8FPG - chains B and E of the 8 polymer chains in the assembly; structure by electron microscopy, 2.32 A resolution.

Chain B:
Protein: Glutamate receptor 2
From: Rattus norvegicus
Notes: engineered mutation(s): FLAG epitope tag (DYKDDDDK) insertion
UniProt: P19491 (GRIA2_RAT), isoform P19491-2; the construct has insertions or renumbered stretches relative to UniProt, so the offset changes along the chain: -20 to 847 = UniProt 1-868; 854-868 = UniProt 869-883
Chain sequence (889 residues; numbered -20 to 868; the number before each row is that of its first residue; numbers below 1 keep their minus sign (Met-20 is residue -20)):
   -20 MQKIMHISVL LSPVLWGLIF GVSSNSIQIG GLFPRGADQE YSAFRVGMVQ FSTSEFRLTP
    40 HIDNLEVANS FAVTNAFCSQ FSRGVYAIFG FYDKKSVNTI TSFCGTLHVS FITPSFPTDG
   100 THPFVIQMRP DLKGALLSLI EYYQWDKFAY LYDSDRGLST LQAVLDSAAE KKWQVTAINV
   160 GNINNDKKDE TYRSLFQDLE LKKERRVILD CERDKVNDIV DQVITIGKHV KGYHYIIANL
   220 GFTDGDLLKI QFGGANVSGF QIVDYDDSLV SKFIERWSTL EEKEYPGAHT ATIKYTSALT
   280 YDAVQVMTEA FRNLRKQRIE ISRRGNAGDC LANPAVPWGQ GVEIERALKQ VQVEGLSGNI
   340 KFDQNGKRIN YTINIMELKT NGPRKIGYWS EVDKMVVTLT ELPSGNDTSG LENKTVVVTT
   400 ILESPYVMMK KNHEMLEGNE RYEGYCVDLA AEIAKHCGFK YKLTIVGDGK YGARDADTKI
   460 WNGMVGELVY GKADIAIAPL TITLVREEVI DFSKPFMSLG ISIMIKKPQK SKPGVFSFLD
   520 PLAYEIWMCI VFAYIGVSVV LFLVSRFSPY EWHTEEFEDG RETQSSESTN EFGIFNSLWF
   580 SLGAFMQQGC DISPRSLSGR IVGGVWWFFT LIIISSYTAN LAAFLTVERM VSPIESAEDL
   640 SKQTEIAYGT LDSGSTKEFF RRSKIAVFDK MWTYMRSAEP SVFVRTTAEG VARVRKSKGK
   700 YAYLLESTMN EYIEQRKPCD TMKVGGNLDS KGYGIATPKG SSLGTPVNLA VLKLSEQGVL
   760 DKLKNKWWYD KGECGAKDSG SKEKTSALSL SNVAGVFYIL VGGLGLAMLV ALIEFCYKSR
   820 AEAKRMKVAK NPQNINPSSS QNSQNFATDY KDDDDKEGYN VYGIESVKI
Unresolved in the structure: -20 to 507, 552-566, 630-783, 826-868
Construct notes: insertion (848-853); conflict Asp854 (Tyr869 in P19491)
Curated features (UniProtKB/Swiss-Prot):
  - region: Ala846, Thr847, Lys855 to Gly862 (Required for interaction with IQSEC1)
  - binding site (L-glutamate): Pro478, Thr480, Arg485, Ser654, Thr655, Glu705
  - site: Arg453 (Interaction with the cone snail toxin Con-ikot-ikot), Ile633 (Crucial to convey clamshell closure to channel opening), Arg660 (Interaction with the cone snail toxin Con-ikot-ikot), Lys752 (Interaction with the cone snail toxin Con-ikot-ikot)
  - modified residue: Ser662 (Phosphoserine), Ser696 (Phosphoserine), Ser839 (Phosphoserine), Ser842 (Phosphoserine), Tyr861 (Phosphotyrosine), Ser865 (Phosphoserine)
  - lipidation (S-palmitoyl cysteine): Cys589, Cys815
  - glycosylation (N-linked (GlcNAc...) asparagine): Asn235, Asn349, Asn385, Asn392

Chain E:
Protein: Voltage-dependent calcium channel gamma-2 subunit
From: Mus musculus
UniProt: O88602 (CCG2_MOUSE); residues 1-323 here = UniProt positions 1-323
Chain sequence (336 residues; numbered 1 to 336; the number before each row is that of its first residue):
     1 MGLFDRGVQM LLTTVGAFAA FSLMTIAVGT DYWLYSRGVC KTKSVSENET SEENEEVMTH
    61 SGLWRTCCLE GNFKGLCKQI DHFPEDADYE ADTAEYFLRA VRASSIFPIL SVILLFMGGL
   121 CIAASEFYKT RHNIILSAGI FFVSAGLSNI IGIIVYISAN AGDPSKSDSK KNSYSYGWSF
   181 YFGALSFIIA EMVGVLAVHM FIDRHKQLRA TARATDYLQA SAITRIPSYR YRYQRRSRSS
   241 SRSTEPSHSR DASPVGVKGF NTLPSTEISM YTLSRDPLKA ATTPTATYNS DRDNSFLQVH
   301 NCIQKDSKDS LHANTANRRT TPVGGRGGTE TSQAPA
Unresolved in the structure: 1-2, 42-54, 163-172, 215-336
Disulfide bonds: Cys40-Cys68, Cys67-Cys77
Construct notes: engineered mutation Glu52 (Lys in O88602), Glu53 (Lys in O88602); expression tag (324-336)
Curated features (UniProtKB/Swiss-Prot):
  - modified residue: Ser253 (Phosphoserine), Tyr271 (Phosphotyrosine), Thr321 (Phosphothreonine)
  - glycosylation: Asn48 (N-linked (GlcNAc...) asparagine)

How chain B and chain E interact:
Residue-residue contacts (20):
  Lys511(B) with Ser158(E); Ala161(E); Gly162(E)
  Leu789(B) with Ile157(E), hydrophobic
  Ser790(B) with Ser158(E); Ala161(E)
  Ala793(B) with Ser158(E)
  Phe796(B) with Ile154(E), hydrophobic
  Tyr797(B) with Ile151(E), hydrophobic; Ile154(E), hydrophobic; Val155(E)
  Val800(B) with Ile150(E), hydrophobic; Ile151(E), hydrophobic
  Leu803(B) with Leu147(E), hydrophobic
  Met807(B) with Ile140(E), hydrophobic; Val143(E), hydrophobic; Ser144(E)
  Leu811(B) with Ile140(E), hydrophobic
  Phe814(B) with Asn133(E); Leu136(E), hydrophobic
Interface residues without a listed pair, chain B (12 interface residues in all): Gly804
Interface residues without a listed pair, chain E (15 interface residues in all): Phe201

Overview:
12 residues of chain B and 15 residues of chain E are in contact. From UniProt: 6 L-glutamate-binding residues
on chain B.
Chain B is Glutamate receptor 2 (Rattus norvegicus) and chain E is Voltage-dependent calcium channel gamma-2
subunit (Mus musculus); the structure, GluA2 flip Q isoform of AMPA receptor in complex with gain-of-function
TARP gamma-2, with 10mM CaCl2 ..., was determined by electron microscopy (same publication as 8FP4, 8FP9,
8FPS, 8FQ1, 8FQ5, 8FQB and 8FQF).
